8WHB - chains E and J of the 10 polymer chains in the assembly; structure by electron microscopy, 3.17 A resolution.

== Chain E ==
Protein: Histone H3.1
Source organism: Arabidopsis thaliana
Reference sequence: P59226 (H31_ARATH); residues 0-135 here correspond to UniProt positions 1-136 (UniProt number = residue number + 1)
Sequence (136 residues; each row starts with the number of its first residue; numbering starts at 0):
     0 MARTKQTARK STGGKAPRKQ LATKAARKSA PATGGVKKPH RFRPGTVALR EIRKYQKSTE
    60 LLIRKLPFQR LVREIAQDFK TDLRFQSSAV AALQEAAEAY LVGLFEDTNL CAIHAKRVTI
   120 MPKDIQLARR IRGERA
Unresolved in the structure: 0-37
Swiss-Prot annotation at these positions:
  - site: Lys14 (Not N6-methylated), Lys27 (Not N6-acetylated), Ala31 (Recognition by ATXR5 and ATXR6), Lys36 (Not N6-acetylated)
  - modified residue: Lys4 (N6,N6,N6-trimethyllysine), Lys9 (N6,N6,N6-trimethyllysine), Ser10 (Phosphoserine), Thr11 (Phosphothreonine), Lys14 (N6-acetyllysine), Lys18 (N6-acetyllysine), Lys23 (N6-acetyllysine), Lys27 (N6,N6,N6-trimethyllysine), Ser28 (Phosphoserine), Lys36 (N6,N6,N6-trimethyllysine)

== Chain J ==
Molecule: antisense strand (147-nt DNA)
Sequence (147 nucleotides; numbered 1 to 147; the number before each row is that of its first residue):
     1 ATCGGATGTA TATATCTGAC ACGTGCCTGG AGACTAGGGA GTAATCCCCT TGGGCGGTTA
    61 AACGCGGGGG ACAGCGCGTA CGTGCGTTTA AGCGGTGCTA GAGCTGTCTA CGACCAATTG
   121 AGCGGCCTCG GCACCGGGAT TCTCGAT
Unresolved in the structure: 135-147

== Interface between chain E and chain J ==
Residue-residue contacts (26):
  His39(E) with DT7(J), sugar contact
  Arg40(E) with DG82(J), base contact; DT83(J), hydrogen bond to the base; DG84(J), sugar contact
  Phe41(E) with DT7(J), phosphate contact; DT83(J), phosphate contact; DG84(J), hydrogen bond to the phosphate
  Arg42(E) with DT83(J), phosphate contact
  Pro43(E) with DG82(J), phosphate contact; DT83(J), phosphate contact
  Gly44(E) with DG82(J), phosphate contact; DT83(J), hydrogen bond to the phosphate
  Thr45(E) with DT83(J), hydrogen bond to the phosphate
  Val46(E) with DT83(J), hydrogen bond to the phosphate; DG84(J), phosphate contact
  Ala47(E) with DT83(J), phosphate contact
  Arg49(E) with DG8(J), hydrogen bond to the phosphate; DT9(J), phosphate contact
  Arg63(E) with DA91(J), phosphate contact; DG92(J), salt bridge to the phosphate
  Lys64(E) with DG92(J), hydrogen bond to the phosphate
  Leu65(E) with DG92(J), hydrogen bond to the phosphate
  Pro66(E) with DA91(J), sugar contact
  Arg69(E) with DA91(J), salt bridge to the phosphate
  Arg83(E) with DA100(J), hydrogen bond to the sugar; DG101(J), salt bridge to the phosphate
Other interface residues (no listed pair), chain J (11 interface residues in all): DA6

== In short ==
The interface between chain E and chain J involves 16 residues on one side and 11 on the other; the contacts
include 9 hydrogen bonds and 3 salt bridges. Among the polar pairs are Arg40(E)-DT83(J), Arg83(E)-DA100(J) and
Phe41(E)-DG84(J).
Here chain E is Histone H3.1 (Arabidopsis thaliana) and chain J is antisense strand (147-nt DNA). Entry 8WHB
(Structure of nucleosome core particle of Arabidopsis thaliana) was determined by electron microscopy (same
publication as 8WH5, 8WH8, 8WH9 and 8WHA).
